3UCK - chains A and B; structure by X-ray diffraction, 2.50 A resolution.

[Chain A (and B)]
Name: Carbonic anhydrase
From: Coccomyxa sp. PA
Notes: EC 4.2.1.1; chain B of this document is another copy of the same molecule, construct and numbering; everything in this record applies to it too
UniProtKB: Q96554 (Q96554_9CHLO); residue numbers follow UniProt; this construct covers 1-227
Amino-acid sequence (227 residues; numbered 1 to 227; the number before each row is that of its first residue):
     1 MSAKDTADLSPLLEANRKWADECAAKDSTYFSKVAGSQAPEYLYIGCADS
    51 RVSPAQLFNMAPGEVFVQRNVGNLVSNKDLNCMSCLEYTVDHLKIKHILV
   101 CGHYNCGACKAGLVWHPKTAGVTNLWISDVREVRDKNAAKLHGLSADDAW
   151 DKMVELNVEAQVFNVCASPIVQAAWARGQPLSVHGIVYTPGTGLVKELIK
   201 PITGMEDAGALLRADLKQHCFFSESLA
Not modelled in the structure: 1-5
Bound ions: Zn2+: Cys-47, His-103, Cys-106 (together with phosphate ion)
What the authors report for this chain:
  - binding site for phosphate ion: Gln-38, Asp-49, Phe-66, Val-71, Tyr-88, Gly-107
  - contacts within the chain: Gln-38/Tyr-88 (water-mediated contact)
  - catalytic residues: Asp-49, Arg-51 (proposed by the authors, not directly observed)
  - catalytic residues: Gln-38, Tyr-88, His-92 (citing earlier work)

[Chain A / chain B interface]
Pairs across the interface (141):
  Thr-6(A) with His-97(B)
  Ala-7(A) with Ser-182(B); His-184(B); Pro-201(B); Thr-203(B)
  Leu-9(A) with His-184(B); Ile-186(B), hydrophobic; Glu-197(B)
  Leu-12(A) with Tyr-42(B); Phe-58(B), hydrophobic; Met-60(B), hydrophobic; Leu-99(B), hydrophobic
  Leu-13(A) with Val-195(B)
  Asn-16(A) with Leu-57(B), hydrogen bond (side chain-backbone); Gly-193(B), hydrogen bond (side chain-backbone); Leu-194(B); Val-195(B), hydrogen bond (side chain-backbone)
  Arg-17(A) with Leu-194(B)
  Trp-19(A) with Gln-56(B); Leu-57(B); Tyr-188(B); Gly-193(B)
  Ala-20(A) with Thr-192(B); Gly-193(B)
  Phe-31(A) with Pro-190(B); Gly-191(B); Thr-192(B); Gly-193(B)
  Ser-32(A) with Gly-191(B)
  Val-34(A) with Arg-51(B), hydrogen bond (backbone-side chain); Pro-190(B)
  Ala-35(A) with Arg-51(B); Asn-105(B); Gly-191(B)
  Gly-36(A) with Asn-105(B)
  Ser-37(A) with Arg-51(B), hydrogen bond (backbone-side chain); Asn-105(B), hydrogen bond (backbone-side chain)
  Gln-38(A) with Asp-49(B), hydrogen bond; Ser-50(B), hydrogen bond; Arg-51(B)
  Pro-40(A) with Ser-50(B)
  Tyr-42(A) with Leu-12(B)
  Ala-48(A) with Phe-66(B), hydrophobic; Val-67(B), hydrogen bond (backbone-backbone); Cys-85(B), hydrophobic
  Asp-49(A) with Gln-38(B), hydrogen bond; Phe-66(B)
  Ser-50(A) with Gln-38(B), hydrogen bond; Pro-40(B); Pro-62(B); Gly-63(B), hydrogen bond (backbone-backbone); Val-65(B); Phe-66(B)
  Arg-51(A) with Val-34(B), hydrogen bond (side chain-backbone); Ala-35(B); Ser-37(B), hydrogen bond (side chain-backbone); Gln-38(B); Pro-62(B); Gly-63(B)
  Ser-53(A) with Ala-55(B)
  Ala-55(A) with Ser-53(B); Gln-56(B)
  Gln-56(A) with Trp-19(B), hydrogen bond (backbone-side chain); Ala-55(B), hydrogen bond (side chain-backbone); Gln-56(B); Met-60(B), hydrogen bond (side chain-backbone)
  Leu-57(A) with Asn-16(B), hydrogen bond (backbone-side chain); Trp-19(B), hydrophobic
  Phe-58(A) with Leu-12(B), hydrophobic
  Asn-59(A) with Trp-19(B)
  Met-60(A) with Gln-56(B), hydrogen bond (backbone-side chain)
  Pro-62(A) with Ser-50(B); Arg-51(B); Gln-56(B)
  Gly-63(A) with Ser-50(B), hydrogen bond (backbone-backbone); Arg-51(B)
  Val-65(A) with Ser-50(B)
  Phe-66(A) with Ala-48(B); Asp-49(B); Ser-50(B)
  Val-67(A) with Ala-48(B), hydrogen bond (backbone-backbone); Arg-69(B)
  Gln-68(A) with Arg-69(B), hydrogen bond (side chain-backbone); Asn-81(B)
  Arg-69(A) with Val-67(B); Gln-68(B), hydrogen bond (backbone-side chain); Arg-69(B)
  Asn-70(A) with Asn-81(B)
  Val-71(A) with Ser-84(B); Cys-85(B), hydrophobic
  Asp-79(A) with Asn-81(B)
  Leu-80(A) with Trp-126(B)
  Asn-81(A) with Gln-68(B), hydrogen bond; Asn-70(B); Asp-79(B), hydrogen bond; Asn-81(B); Trp-126(B)
  Met-83(A) with Val-122(B)
  Ser-84(A) with Thr-123(B), hydrogen bond; Trp-126(B)
  Cys-85(A) with Ala-48(B), hydrophobic; Val-71(B)
  Glu-87(A) with Gly-121(B); Val-122(B), hydrogen bond (side chain-backbone); Thr-123(B), hydrogen bond (side chain-backbone)
  Tyr-88(A) with Thr-123(B)
  His-97(A) with Thr-6(B)
  Asn-105(A) with Ala-35(B); Gly-36(B); Ser-37(B)
  Gly-121(A) with Glu-87(B)
  Val-122(A) with Met-83(B); Ser-84(B); Glu-87(B), hydrogen bond (backbone-side chain)
  Thr-123(A) with Ser-84(B); Glu-87(B), hydrogen bond; Tyr-88(B)
  Trp-126(A) with Leu-80(B); Asn-81(B); Ser-84(B)
  Ser-182(A) with Ala-7(B)
  His-184(A) with Ala-7(B); Leu-9(B)
  Tyr-188(A) with Trp-19(B)
  Pro-190(A) with Phe-31(B); Val-34(B)
  Gly-191(A) with Phe-31(B); Ser-32(B), hydrogen bond (backbone-backbone); Ala-35(B)
  Thr-192(A) with Ala-20(B); Phe-31(B)
  Gly-193(A) with Asn-16(B), hydrogen bond (backbone-side chain); Trp-19(B); Ala-20(B); Phe-31(B)
  Leu-194(A) with Asn-16(B); Arg-17(B)
  Val-195(A) with Leu-13(B); Asn-16(B), hydrogen bond (backbone-side chain)
  Glu-197(A) with Leu-9(B)
  Pro-201(A) with Ala-7(B)
Other interface residues (no listed pair), chain A (72 interface residues in all): Ala-15, Ala-61, Glu-64, Cys-82, His-92, Leu-99, Leu-125, Ile-186, Thr-203
Other interface residues (no listed pair), chain B (71 interface residues in all): Ala-15, Asn-59, Glu-64, Cys-82, Gly-107, Trp-115

[Overview]
72 residues of chain A and 71 residues of chain B are in contact; the contacts include 33 hydrogen bonds.
Among the polar pairs are Asn-16(A)/Leu-57(B), Asn-16(A)/Gly-193(B) and Asn-16(A)/Val-195(B). The paper
reports catalytic residues Asp-49(A), Arg-51(A) and Gln-38(A) among others; a binding site for phosphate ion
at Gln-38(A), Asp-49(A) and Phe-66(A) among others.
Both chains are Carbonic anhydrase (Coccomyxa sp. PA). Entry 3UCK (Coccomyxa beta-carbonic anhydrase in
complex with phosphate) was determined by X-ray diffraction, deposited together with 3UCJ, 3UCM, 3UCN and
3UCO.
